PDB entry 7WM7 | X-ray diffraction, 2.40 A resolution | chains A and B

[Chain A (and B)]
Name: Threonine--tRNA ligase
Source organism: Salmonella enterica subsp. enterica serovar Cubana str. 76814
Notes: EC 6.1.1.3; chain B of this document is another copy of the same molecule, construct and numbering; everything in this record applies to it too
UniProt: V7II86 (V7II86_SALET); residues 242-642 here correspond to UniProt positions 222-622 (UniProt number = residue number - 20)
Sequence (411 residues; numbered 240 to 650; the number before each row is that of its first residue):
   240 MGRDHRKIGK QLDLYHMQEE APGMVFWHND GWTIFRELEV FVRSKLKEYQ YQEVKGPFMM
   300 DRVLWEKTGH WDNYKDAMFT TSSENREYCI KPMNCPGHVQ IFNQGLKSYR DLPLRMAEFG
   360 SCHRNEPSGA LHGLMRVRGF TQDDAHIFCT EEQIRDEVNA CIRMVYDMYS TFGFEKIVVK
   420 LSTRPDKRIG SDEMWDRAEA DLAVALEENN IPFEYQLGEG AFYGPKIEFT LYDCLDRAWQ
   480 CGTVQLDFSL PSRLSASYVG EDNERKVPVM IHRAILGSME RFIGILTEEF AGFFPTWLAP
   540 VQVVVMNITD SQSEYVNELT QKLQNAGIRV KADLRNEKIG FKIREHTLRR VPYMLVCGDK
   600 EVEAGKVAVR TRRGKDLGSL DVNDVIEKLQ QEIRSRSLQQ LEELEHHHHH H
Disordered / not traced: 240-241, 643-650 (chain B: 240, 423, 642-650)
Sequence notes: initiating methionine (240); expression tag (241, 643-650)
Bound ions: Zn2+: Cys334, His385, His511 (together with 9I6)
Residues lining bound ligands: 9I6 ((2S,3R)-2-azanyl-N-[5-(7-bromanyl-6-chloranyl-4-oxidanylidene-quinazolin-3-yl)pentyl]-3-oxidanyl-N-[[3-(1-oxidanylidene-2,3-dihydroisoindol-5-yl)phenyl]methyl]butanamide): His309, Tyr313, Ala316, Met317, Pro331, Met332, Cys334, Arg363, Met374, Arg375, Val376, Phe379, Gln381, Asp383, Ala384, His385, Tyr462, Thr482, His511, Arg512, Ala513, Gly516, Ser517, Arg520

[How chain A and chain B interact]
Contacting residue pairs (91; chain A residue first):
  His255(A) - Gln339(B)
  His255(A) - Ile340(B)
  His255(A) - Gln343(B)
  Gln257(A) - Gln339(B)  hydrogen bond
  Gln257(A) - Gln343(B)
  Glu258(A) - Arg325(B)  hydrogen bond (backbone-side chain)
  Glu259(A) - Met299(B)
  Glu259(A) - Asp300(B)  hydrogen bond (backbone-backbone)
  Glu259(A) - Leu303(B)
  Glu259(A) - Tyr327(B)
  Ala260(A) - Pro296(B)  hydrophobic
  Ala260(A) - Met298(B)
  Ala260(A) - Met299(B)  hydrophobic
  Pro261(A) - Arg325(B)
  Pro261(A) - Tyr327(B)
  Met263(A) - Pro296(B)  hydrophobic
  Met263(A) - Met298(B)  hydrophobic
  Val264(A) - Lys294(B)
  Val264(A) - Pro296(B)
  Phe265(A) - Lys294(B)
  Phe265(A) - Pro296(B)
  Phe265(A) - Gln339(B)
  Phe265(A) - Ile340(B)  hydrophobic
  Trp266(A) - Val293(B)
  Trp266(A) - Lys294(B)  hydrogen bond (backbone-backbone)
  His267(A) - Ile340(B)
  Asn268(A) - Gln291(B)
  Asn268(A) - Glu292(B)  hydrogen bond (side chain-backbone)
  Asn268(A) - Val293(B)
  Trp271(A) - Glu292(B)  hydrogen bond
  Trp271(A) - Val293(B)
  Trp271(A) - Lys294(B)
  Arg275(A) - Arg282(B)
  Arg275(A) - Glu292(B)  salt bridge
  Arg282(A) - Arg275(B)
  Lys286(A) - Gln563(B)
  Gln291(A) - Asn268(B)
  Glu292(A) - Asn268(B)  hydrogen bond (backbone-side chain)
  Glu292(A) - Trp271(B)  hydrogen bond
  Glu292(A) - Arg275(B)  salt bridge
  Val293(A) - Trp266(B)
  Val293(A) - Asn268(B)
  Lys294(A) - Phe265(B)
  Lys294(A) - Trp266(B)  hydrogen bond (backbone-backbone)
  Lys294(A) - Trp271(B)
  Pro296(A) - Met263(B)  hydrophobic
  Pro296(A) - Val264(B)
  Pro296(A) - Phe265(B)
  Phe297(A) - Phe297(B)  hydrophobic
  Phe297(A) - Ser360(B)
  Phe297(A) - His362(B)
  Met298(A) - Ala260(B)
  Met298(A) - Met263(B)  hydrophobic
  Met298(A) - His362(B)
  Met299(A) - Glu259(B)
  Met299(A) - Phe265(B)  hydrophobic
  Asp300(A) - Glu259(B)  hydrogen bond (backbone-backbone)
  Phe318(A) - Thr320(B)
  Phe318(A) - Ser322(B)
  Thr319(A) - Thr319(B)
  Thr319(A) - Thr320(B)  hydrogen bond (backbone-side chain)
  Thr320(A) - Phe318(B)
  Thr320(A) - Thr319(B)  hydrogen bond (side chain-backbone)
  Ser322(A) - Phe318(B)
  Ser322(A) - Asn364(B)  hydrogen bond
  Ser322(A) - Arg377(B)  hydrogen bond
  Glu323(A) - Glu365(B)
  Glu323(A) - Pro366(B)
  Glu323(A) - Ser367(B)  hydrogen bond
  Glu323(A) - Arg377(B)  salt bridge
  Arg325(A) - Glu258(B)  hydrogen bond (side chain-backbone)
  Arg325(A) - Glu259(B)
  Arg325(A) - Pro261(B)
  Tyr327(A) - Glu259(B)
  Tyr327(A) - Pro261(B)
  Ile329(A) - Phe297(B)  hydrophobic
  Gly336(A) - Phe265(B)
  Gln339(A) - His255(B)
  Gln339(A) - Gln257(B)  hydrogen bond
  Gln339(A) - Phe265(B)
  Ile340(A) - His255(B)
  Ile340(A) - Phe265(B)  hydrophobic
  Gln343(A) - His255(B)
  Gln343(A) - His267(B)
  His362(A) - Phe297(B)
  Asn364(A) - Ser322(B)  hydrogen bond
  Pro366(A) - Glu323(B)
  Ser367(A) - Glu323(B)  hydrogen bond
  Arg377(A) - Ser322(B)  hydrogen bond
  Arg377(A) - Glu323(B)  salt bridge
  Gln563(A) - Lys286(B)  hydrogen bond
Also at the interface, not in a pair above, chain A (47 interface residues in all): Gly295, Leu303, Ser321, Glu365
Also at the interface, not in a pair above, chain B (48 interface residues in all): Gly295, Ser321, Ile329, Gly336

[Overview]
The interface between chain A and chain B involves 47 residues on one side and 48 on the other, with 21
hydrogen bonds and 4 salt bridges. Among the polar pairs are Arg275(A)-Glu292(B), Glu323(A)-Arg377(B) and
Gln257(A)-Gln339(B). Chain A binds compound 9I6.
Both chains are Threonine--tRNA ligase (Salmonella enterica subsp. enterica serovar Cubana str. 76814). Entry
7WM7 (Threonyl-tRNA synthetase from Salmonella enterica in complex with an inhibitor) was determined by X-ray
diffraction together with 7WMF from the same study.
